Entry 6TTN (X-ray diffraction, 1.12 A resolution); this record covers chain A.

Chain A:
Name: Hyoscyamine 6 beta-hydroxylase
Organism: Datura metel
Reference sequence: Q6EZB3 (Q6EZB3_DATME); residues 34-347 here = UniProt positions 34-347
Sequence (317 residues; each row starts with the number of its first residue):
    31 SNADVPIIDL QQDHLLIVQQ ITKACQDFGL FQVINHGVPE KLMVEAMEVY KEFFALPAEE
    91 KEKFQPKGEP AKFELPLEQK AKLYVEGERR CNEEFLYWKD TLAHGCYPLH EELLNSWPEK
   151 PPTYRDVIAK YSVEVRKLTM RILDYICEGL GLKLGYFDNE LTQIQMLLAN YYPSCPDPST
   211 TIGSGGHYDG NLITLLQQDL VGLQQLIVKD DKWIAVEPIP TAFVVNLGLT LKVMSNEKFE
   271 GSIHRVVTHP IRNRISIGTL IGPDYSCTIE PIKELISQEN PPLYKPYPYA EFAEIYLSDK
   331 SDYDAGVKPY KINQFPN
Disordered / not traced: 31-32, 122-126, 208-215, 346-347
Construct notes: expression tag (31-33)
Cystine bridges: Cys121-Cys205
Bound ions: Sr2+: Gly67, Glu92, Gln95, Gly98; Na+: Ser204, Asn283; Ni2+: His217, Asp219, His274 (together with N-oxalylglycine)
Ligand contacts:
  - HYO ([(1S,5R)-8-methyl-8-azabicyclo[3.2.1]octan-3-yl] (2S)-3-hydroxy-2-phenylpropanoate): Phe103, Leu107, Glu116, Met196, Leu198, His217, Asp219, Gly220, Asn221, Leu290, Tyr319, Phe322, Ala323, Tyr326, Leu327
  - N-oxalylglycine (OGA): Asn200, Tyr202, His217, Asp219, Leu226, Leu233, His274, Val276, Arg284, Ser286
Reported in the primary citation:
  - Sr2+ coordination: Gly67, Glu92, Gln95, Gly98
  - Ni2+ coordination: His217, Asp219, His274
  - binding site for N-oxalylglycine: Asn200, Tyr202, Leu226, Leu233, Val276, Arg284, Ser286
  - binding site for HYO: Phe103, Glu116, Lys129, Leu198, Gly220, Leu290, Tyr319, Phe322, Tyr326, Lys330
  - conformationally variable residues (order/disorder transition, side-chain flip): Glu116, Asn122 to Leu126, Pro208 to Gly215
  - specificity-determining residues: Lys129, Tyr326, Lys330 (from molecular simulation)

Overview:
Chain A binds N-oxalylglycine and compound HYO. Gly67, Glu92, Gln95 and Gly98 form the Sr2+ site. Ser204 and
Asn283 coordinate Na+. From the paper: a binding site for HYO at Phe103, Glu116 and Lys129 among others; a
binding site for N-oxalylglycine at Asn200, Tyr202 and Leu226 among others.
Chain A is Hyoscyamine 6 beta-hydroxylase (Datura metel); the structure, N-terminally truncated hyoscyamine
6-hydroxylase (tH6H) in complex with N-oxalylglycine and hyoscyamine, was determined by X-ray diffraction
together with 6TTM and 6TTO from the same study.
